6N1R - chains A and J of the 12 polymer chains in the assembly; structure by electron microscopy, 4.00 A resolution.

== Chain A (and J) ==
Name: DNA gyrase subunit A
From: Streptococcus pneumoniae G54
Notes: EC 5.99.1.3; chain J of this document is another copy of the same molecule, construct and numbering; everything in this record applies to it too
UniProt: A0A0Y2BJX7 (A0A0Y2BJX7_STREE); residues 1-487 here correspond to UniProt positions 20-506 (UniProt number = residue number + 19)
Sequence (511 residues; each row starts with the number of its first residue; numbers below 1 keep their minus sign (Met-23 is residue -23)):
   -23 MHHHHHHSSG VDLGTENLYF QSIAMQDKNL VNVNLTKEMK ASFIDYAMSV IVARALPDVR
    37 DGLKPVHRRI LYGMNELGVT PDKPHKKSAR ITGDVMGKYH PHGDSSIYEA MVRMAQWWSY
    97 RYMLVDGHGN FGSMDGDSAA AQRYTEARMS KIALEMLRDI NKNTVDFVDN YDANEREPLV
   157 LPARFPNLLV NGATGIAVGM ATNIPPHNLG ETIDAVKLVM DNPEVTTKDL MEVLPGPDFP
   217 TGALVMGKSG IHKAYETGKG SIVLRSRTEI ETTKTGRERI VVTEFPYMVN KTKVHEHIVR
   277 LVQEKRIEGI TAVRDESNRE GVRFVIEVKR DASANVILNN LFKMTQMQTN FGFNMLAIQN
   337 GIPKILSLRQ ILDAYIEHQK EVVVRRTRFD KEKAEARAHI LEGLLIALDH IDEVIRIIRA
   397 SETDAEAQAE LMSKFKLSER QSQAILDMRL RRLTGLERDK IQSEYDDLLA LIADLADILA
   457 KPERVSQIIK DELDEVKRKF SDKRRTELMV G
Disordered / not traced: -23 to 3, 487
Differences from the reference sequence: expression tag (-23 to 0)

== Chain A / chain J interface ==
Contacting residue pairs (36; chain A residue first):
  Phe19(A) - Met15(J)  hydrophobic
  Phe19(A) - Phe19(J)  hydrophobic
  Ile20(A) - Met15(J)  hydrophobic
  Met24(A) - Leu6(J)
  Met24(A) - Val7(J)
  Met24(A) - Asn8(J)  hydrogen bond
  Met24(A) - Val9(J)
  Met24(A) - Leu11(J)  hydrophobic
  Ser25(A) - Leu6(J)
  Val26(A) - Leu6(J)
  Ile27(A) - Leu6(J)
  Ile27(A) - Asn8(J)
  Val28(A) - Asn5(J)
  Val28(A) - Leu6(J)  hydrophobic
  Val28(A) - Val7(J)
  Val28(A) - Asn8(J)
  Ala29(A) - Leu6(J)
  Pro41(A) - Leu6(J)  hydrophobic
  Arg45(A) - Asn5(J)  hydrogen bond
  Glu153(A) - Asn5(J)
  Ile172(A) - Tyr22(J)
  Ala173(A) - Tyr22(J)  hydrogen bond (backbone-side chain)
  Val174(A) - Ser18(J)  hydrogen bond (backbone-side chain)
  Val174(A) - Phe19(J)
  Val174(A) - Tyr22(J)  hydrogen bond (backbone-side chain)
  Gly175(A) - Ser18(J)
  Gly175(A) - Asp21(J)
  Gly175(A) - Tyr22(J)
  Met176(A) - Glu14(J)
  Glu280(A) - Lys74(J)  salt bridge
  Met320(A) - Asn150(J)
  Gly337(A) - Asn8(J)
  Gly337(A) - Val9(J)  hydrogen bond (backbone-backbone)
  Ile338(A) - Asn10(J)
  Pro339(A) - Leu11(J)
  Pro339(A) - Glu14(J)
Also at the interface, not in a pair above, chain A (28 interface residues in all): Lys16, His76, His273, Arg276, Thr321, Gln322, Ile334
Also at the interface, not in a pair above, chain J (19 interface residues in all): Ala17, Asp70, Asp148, Glu151

== In short ==
28 residues of chain A face 19 of chain J across their interface, with 6 hydrogen bonds and 1 salt bridge.
Polar pairs include Glu280(A)-Lys74(J), Met24(A)-Asn8(J) and Arg45(A)-Asn5(J).
Both chains are DNA gyrase subunit A (Streptococcus pneumoniae G54). Entry 6N1R (Tetrahedral oligomeric
complex of GyrA N-terminal fragment, solved by cryoEM in tetrahedral symmetry) was determined by electron
microscopy together with 6N1P and 6N1Q from the same study.
